Entry 8HBJ (electron microscopy, 2.90 A resolution); this record covers chains A and B of the 6 polymer chains in the assembly.

[Chain A]
Protein: VP1 of capsid protein
From: Foot-and-mouth disease virus A
Reference sequence: A0A7D5BJ70 (A0A7D5BJ70_9PICO); residues 1-211 here correspond to UniProt positions 525-735 (UniProt number = residue number + 524)
Chain sequence (211 residues; row label = number of the first residue in the row):
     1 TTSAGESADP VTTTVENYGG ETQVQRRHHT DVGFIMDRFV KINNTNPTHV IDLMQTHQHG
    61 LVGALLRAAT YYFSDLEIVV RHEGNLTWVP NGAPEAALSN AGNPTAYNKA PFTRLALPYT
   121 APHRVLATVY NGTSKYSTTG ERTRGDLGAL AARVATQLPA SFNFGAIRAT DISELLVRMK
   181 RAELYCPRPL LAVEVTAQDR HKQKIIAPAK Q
Unresolved in the structure: 137-155, 211
Differences from the reference sequence: conflict Asn46 (Ser570 in A0A7D5BJ70)

[Chain B]
Protein: VP2 of capsid protein
From: Foot-and-mouth disease virus A
Reference sequence: A0A7D5BJ70 (A0A7D5BJ70_9PICO); residues 1-218 here correspond to UniProt positions 86-303 (UniProt number = residue number + 85)
Chain sequence (218 residues; each row starts with the number of its first residue):
     1 DKKTEETTLL EDRTLTTRNG HTTSTTQSSV GVTYGYSTGE DHVSGPNTSG LETRVTQAER
    61 FFKKHLFNWT TDKPFGHLEK LKLPTDHKGV YGHLVDSFAY MRNGWDVEVS AVGNQFNGGC
   121 LLVAMVPEWK KFTPREKYQL TLFPHQFISP RTNMTAHITV PYLGVNRYDQ YKKHKPWTLV
   181 VMVVSPLTTS SIGATEIKVY ANIAPTHVHV AGELPSKE
Unresolved in the structure: 1-11
Differences from the reference sequence: conflict Thr14 (Ile99 in A0A7D5BJ70)

[Interface between chain A and chain B]
Contacting residue pairs (56):
  Glu6(A) with Val30(B); Gln146(B); Phe147(B), hydrogen bond (backbone-backbone); Ser149(B); Thr152(B), hydrogen bond
  Ser7(A) with Val30(B); Thr33(B); Gln146(B)
  Ala8(A) with His145(B)
  Thr70(A) with Pro127(B); Glu128(B)
  Tyr71(A) with Glu128(B), hydrogen bond; Leu163(B); Gly164(B)
  His123(A) with Val165(B); Asn166(B), hydrogen bond
  Arg124(A) with Asp41(B), salt bridge; Gly164(B), hydrogen bond (side chain-backbone); Val165(B); Asn166(B); Arg167(B)
  Val125(A) with Gly164(B); Val165(B)
  Ala127(A) with Val165(B), hydrophobic
  Val129(A) with Glu128(B); Lys130(B)
  Tyr130(A) with Glu128(B); His174(B)
  Asn131(A) with Lys82(B); Glu128(B); Trp129(B); His174(B); Lys175(B), hydrogen bond (backbone-backbone); Thr178(B)
  Gly132(A) with Lys173(B)
  Thr133(A) with Lys173(B), hydrogen bond (backbone-backbone)
  Lys135(A) with Lys173(B), hydrogen bond (backbone-side chain)
  Tyr136(A) with Gln170(B); Lys173(B)
  Phe162(A) with Val165(B), hydrophobic
  Cys186(A) with Tyr36(B), hydrophobic; Leu163(B), hydrophobic
  Pro187(A) with Phe143(B)
  Arg188(A) with Pro127(B), hydrogen bond (side chain-backbone); Glu128(B); Leu142(B)
  Pro189(A) with Glu136(B); Gln139(B); Leu142(B); Phe143(B)
  Leu190(A) with Gln139(B), hydrogen bond (backbone-side chain)
  Leu191(A) with Arg135(B); Glu136(B); Gln139(B)
  Ala192(A) with Arg135(B), hydrogen bond (backbone-side chain)
  Glu194(A) with Arg135(B)
Other interface residues (no listed pair), chain A (28 interface residues in all): Gly5, Leu126, Val193
Other interface residues (no listed pair), chain B (33 interface residues in all): Val126, Phe132, Asn153, Tyr162

[Overview]
The interface between chain A and chain B involves 28 residues on one side and 33 on the other; the contacts
include 11 hydrogen bonds and 1 salt bridge. Polar pairs include Arg124(A)-Asp41(B), Glu6(A)-Thr152(B) and
Tyr71(A)-Glu128(B).
Here chain A is VP1 of capsid protein and chain B is VP2 of capsid protein, both from Foot-and-mouth disease
virus A. Entry 8HBJ (cocktail of FMDV (A/TUR/14/98) in complex with M678F and M688F) was determined by
electron microscopy together with 8HBI, 8HEE, 8HEG and 8HBG from the same study.
